PDB entry 3TUE | X-ray diffraction, 3.00 A resolution | chains D and E of the 5 polymer chains in the assembly

# Chain D (and E)
Name: Tryparedoxin peroxidase
From: Leishmania major
Notes: EC 1.11.1.15; chain E of this document is another copy of the same molecule, construct and numbering; everything in this record applies to it too
UniProt: Q4QF76 (Q4QF76_LEIMA); residue numbers follow UniProt; this construct covers 1-199
Sequence (219 residues; each row starts with the number of its first residue; numbers below 1 keep their minus sign (Met-19 is residue -19)):
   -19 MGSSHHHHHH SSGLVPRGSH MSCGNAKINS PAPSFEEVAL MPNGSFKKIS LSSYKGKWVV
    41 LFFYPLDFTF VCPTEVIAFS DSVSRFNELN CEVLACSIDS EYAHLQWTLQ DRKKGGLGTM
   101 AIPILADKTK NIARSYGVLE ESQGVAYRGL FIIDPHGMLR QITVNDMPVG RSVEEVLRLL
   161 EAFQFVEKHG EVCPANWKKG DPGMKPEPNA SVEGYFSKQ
Disordered / not traced: -19 to 4, 169-199
Differences from the reference sequence: expression tag (-19 to 0); conflict Ile104 (Met in Q4QF76), Asn111 (Ser in Q4QF76), Asp181 (Ala in Q4QF76), Gly183 (Thr in Q4QF76)
Reported in the primary citation:
  - catalytic residues: Cys52

# Interface between chain D and chain E
Pairs across the interface (29):
  Leu46(D) - Ser80(E)
  Leu46(D) - Tyr82(E)  hydrophobic
  Asp47(D) - Tyr82(E)
  Phe48(D) - Phe48(E)  hydrophobic
  Phe48(D) - Tyr82(E)
  Phe48(D) - Ala83(E)  hydrophobic
  Phe48(D) - Gln86(E)
  Phe50(D) - Tyr82(E)  hydrophobic
  Phe50(D) - Leu85(E)  hydrophobic
  Ser80(D) - Leu46(E)
  Tyr82(D) - Leu46(E)  hydrophobic
  Tyr82(D) - Asp47(E)
  Tyr82(D) - Phe48(E)
  Tyr82(D) - Phe50(E)  hydrophobic
  Ala83(D) - Phe48(E)  hydrophobic
  Leu85(D) - Phe50(E)  hydrophobic
  Gln86(D) - Phe48(E)
  Gln86(D) - Gln90(E)  hydrogen bond
  Gln90(D) - Gln86(E)  hydrogen bond
  Lys108(D) - Lys110(E)  hydrogen bond (backbone-side chain)
  Lys108(D) - Gln123(E)
  Lys108(D) - Gly124(E)
  Thr109(D) - Ser122(E)
  Lys110(D) - Lys108(E)  hydrogen bond (side chain-backbone)
  Lys110(D) - Lys110(E)
  Glu121(D) - Thr109(E)
  Ser122(D) - Thr109(E)
  Gln123(D) - Lys108(E)
  Gly124(D) - Lys108(E)
Other interface residues (no listed pair), chain D (21 interface residues in all): Phe26, Thr49, Asp79, Val125
Other interface residues (no listed pair), chain E (21 interface residues in all): Phe26, Thr49, Asp79, Glu121, Val125

# In short
The chain D/chain E interface involves 21 residues from each chain, with 4 hydrogen bonds. Polar contacts
include Gln86(D)-Gln90(E) and Lys108(D)-Lys110(E). The paper reports the catalytic residue Cys52(D).
Both chains are Tryparedoxin peroxidase (Leishmania major). Entry 3TUE (The structure of tryparedoxin
peroxidase I from Leishmania major) was determined by X-ray diffraction (same publication as 3S9F).
